Entry 4QY2 (X-ray diffraction, 2.40 A resolution); this record covers chains A and D of the 6 polymer chains in the assembly.

[Chain A]
Name: hemagglutinin
From: Influenza A virus
Amino-acid sequence (318 residues; numbered 1 to 318; the number before each row is that of its first residue):
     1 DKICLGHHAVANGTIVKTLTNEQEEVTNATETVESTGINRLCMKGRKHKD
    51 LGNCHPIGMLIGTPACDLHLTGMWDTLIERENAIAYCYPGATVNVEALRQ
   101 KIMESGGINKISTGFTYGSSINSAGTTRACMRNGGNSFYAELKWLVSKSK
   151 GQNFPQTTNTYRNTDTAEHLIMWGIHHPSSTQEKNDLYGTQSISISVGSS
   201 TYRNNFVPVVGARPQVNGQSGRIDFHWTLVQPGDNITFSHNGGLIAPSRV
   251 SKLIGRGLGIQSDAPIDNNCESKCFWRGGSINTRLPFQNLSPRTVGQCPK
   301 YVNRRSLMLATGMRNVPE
Cystine bridges: Cys42-Cys270, Cys54-Cys66, Cys87-Cys130, Cys274-Cys298
Covalently attached groups: N-acetylglucosamine (NAG) linked to Asn235

[Chain D]
Name: hemagglutinin
From: Influenza A virus
Amino-acid sequence (174 residues; row label = number of the first residue in the row):
   324 GLFGAIAGFLENGWEGMVDGWYGFRHQNAQGTGQAADYKSTQAAIDQITG
   374 KLNRLVEKTNTEFESIESEFSEIEHQIGNVINWTKDSITDIWTYQAELLV
   424 AMENQHTIDMADSEMLNLYERVRKQLRQNAEEDGKGCFEIYHACDDSCME
   474 SIRNNTYDHSQYREEALLNRLNIN
Cystine bridges: Cys467-Cys471
Covalently attached groups: N-acetylglucosamine (NAG) linked to Asn405

[How chain A and chain D interact]
Residue-residue contacts - 10 pairs, chain A then chain D:
  Lys17(A) - Glu380(D)  salt bridge
  Thr18(A) - Arg377(D)
  Leu19(A) - Gly373(D)
  Leu19(A) - Lys374(D)
  Leu19(A) - Arg377(D)  hydrogen bond (backbone-side chain)
  Leu19(A) - Glu426(D)
  Thr20(A) - Gln370(D)
  Thr20(A) - Gly373(D)
  Thr20(A) - Lys374(D)
  Arg304(A) - Thr382(D)
Also at the interface, not in a pair above, chain D (9 interface residues in all): Asp369, His429

[Overview]
Chain A and chain D form an interface of 5 and 9 residues respectively; the contacts include 1 hydrogen bond
and 1 salt bridge. Polar contacts include Lys17(A)-Glu380(D) and Leu19(A)-Arg377(D). N-acetylglucosamine is
covalently linked to Asn235(A). N-acetylglucosamine is covalently linked to Asn405(D).
Here chain A is hemagglutinin and chain D is hemagglutinin, both from Influenza A virus. Entry 4QY2 (Structure
of H10 from human-infecting H10N8 virus in complex with human receptor analog) was determined by X-ray
diffraction (same publication as 4QY0 and 4QY1).
